Entry 3ZNC (X-ray diffraction, 2.80 A resolution); this record covers chain A.

== Chain A ==
Molecule: Carbonic anhydrase IV
Organism: Mus musculus
Notes: EC 4.2.1.1
UniProtKB: Q64444 (CAH4_MOUSE); the construct lacks a stretch of the UniProt sequence and is renumbered around it, so the offset changes along the chain: 5-11 = UniProt 22-28; 12-16 = UniProt 37-41; 20-50 = UniProt 42-72; 51-72 = UniProt 74-95; 6 more segments
Sequence (258 residues; each row starts with the number of its first residue; note: 13 numbers in that range are skipped by the numbering (no residue carries them; nothing is unmodelled there); a row labelled like 11A-11H holds insertion residues (11A, then the next letters in order)):
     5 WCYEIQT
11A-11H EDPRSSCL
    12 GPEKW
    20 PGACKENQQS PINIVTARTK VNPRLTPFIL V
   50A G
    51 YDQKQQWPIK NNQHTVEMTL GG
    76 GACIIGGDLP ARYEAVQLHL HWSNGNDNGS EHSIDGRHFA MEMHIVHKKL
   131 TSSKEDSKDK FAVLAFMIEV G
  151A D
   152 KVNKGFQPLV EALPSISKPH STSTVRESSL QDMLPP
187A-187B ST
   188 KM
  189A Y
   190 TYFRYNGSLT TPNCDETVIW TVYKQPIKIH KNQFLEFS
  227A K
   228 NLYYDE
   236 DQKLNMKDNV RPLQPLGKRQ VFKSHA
Unresolved in the structure: 131-138
Disulfide bonds: Cys6-Cys11G, Cys23-Cys203
Sequence notes: conflict Glu11A (Lys29 in Q64444)
Curated features (UniProtKB/Swiss-Prot):
  - active site: His64 (Proton donor/acceptor)
  - binding site (Zn(2+)): His94, His96, His119
  - binding site (substrate): Thr199, Thr200
  - lipidation: Ser259 (GPI-anchor amidated serine)
  - glycosylation (N-linked (GlcNAc...) asparagine): Asn103, Asn195

== In short ==
Curated annotation (UniProt) lists active-site residue His64, 3 Zn2+-binding residues and substrate-binding
residues Thr199 and Thr200.
Chain A is Carbonic anhydrase IV (Mus musculus); the structure, Murine carbonic anhydrase IV complexed with
brinzolamide, was determined by X-ray diffraction (same publication as 1A42 and 2ZNC).
